7C9Z - chains B and D of the 4 polymer chains in the assembly; structure by electron microscopy, 3.60 A resolution.

== Chain B ==
Molecule: VP2
Organism: Coxsackievirus B1
UniProt: P08291 (POLG_CXB1J); residues 1-263 here correspond to UniProt positions 70-332 (UniProt number = residue number + 69)
Amino-acid sequence (263 residues; each row starts with the number of its first residue):
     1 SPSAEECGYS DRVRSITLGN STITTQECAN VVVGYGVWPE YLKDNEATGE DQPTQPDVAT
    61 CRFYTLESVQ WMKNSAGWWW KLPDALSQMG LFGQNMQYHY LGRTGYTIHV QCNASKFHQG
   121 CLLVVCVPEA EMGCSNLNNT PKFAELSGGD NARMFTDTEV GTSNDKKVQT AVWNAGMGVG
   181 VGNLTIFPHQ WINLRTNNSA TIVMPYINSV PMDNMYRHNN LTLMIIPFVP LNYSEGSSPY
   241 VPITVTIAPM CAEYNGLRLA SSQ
Unresolved in the structure: 1-7, 262-263

== Chain D ==
Molecule: VP4
Organism: Coxsackievirus B1
UniProt: Q8QWF8 (Q8QWF8_9ENTO); residues 2-69 here = UniProt positions 2-69
Amino-acid sequence (68 residues; row label = number of the first residue in the row):
     2 GAQVSTQKTG AHETGLNASG NSIIHYTNIN YYKDAASNSA NRQDFTQDPG KFTEPVKDIM
    62 IKSMPALN
Unresolved in the structure: 13-24

== How chain B and chain D interact ==
Contacting residue pairs - 16 pairs, chain B then chain D:
  Ser10(B) - Asn69(D)
  Asp11(B) - Asn69(D)
  Arg12(B) - Leu68(D)
  Arg12(B) - Asn69(D)
  Arg14(B) - Lys58(D)
  Arg14(B) - Asp59(D)  salt bridge
  Asn30(B) - Asp59(D)
  Asn30(B) - Met61(D)
  Val31(B) - Val57(D)
  Val31(B) - Lys58(D)  hydrogen bond (backbone-backbone)
  Val32(B) - Pro56(D)  hydrophobic
  Val33(B) - Pro56(D)  hydrogen bond (backbone-backbone)
  Val33(B) - Val57(D)
  Gly34(B) - Pro56(D)
  Tyr35(B) - Lys52(D)
  Tyr35(B) - Phe53(D)  hydrophobic
Also at the interface, not in a pair above, chain B (13 interface residues in all): Cys28, Ala29, Trp38

== In short ==
The interface between chain B and chain D involves 13 residues on one side and 9 on the other; the contacts
include 2 hydrogen bonds and 1 salt bridge. Polar contacts include Arg14(B)-Asp59(D), Val31(B)-Lys58(D) and
Val33(B)-Pro56(D).
Here chain B is VP2 and chain D is VP4, both from Coxsackievirus B1. Entry 7C9Z (Coxsackievirus B1 F-particle)
was determined by electron microscopy together with 7C9S, 7C9T, 7C9U, 7C9V, 7C9W, 7C9X and 7C9Y from the same
study.
